Entry 9BES (X-ray diffraction, 2.08 A resolution); this record covers chains A and B.

[Chain A]
Protein: S1_8A Sulfatase
From: Pseudoalteromonas distincta
Amino-acid sequence (514 residues; numbered 2 to 515; the number before each row is that of its first residue):
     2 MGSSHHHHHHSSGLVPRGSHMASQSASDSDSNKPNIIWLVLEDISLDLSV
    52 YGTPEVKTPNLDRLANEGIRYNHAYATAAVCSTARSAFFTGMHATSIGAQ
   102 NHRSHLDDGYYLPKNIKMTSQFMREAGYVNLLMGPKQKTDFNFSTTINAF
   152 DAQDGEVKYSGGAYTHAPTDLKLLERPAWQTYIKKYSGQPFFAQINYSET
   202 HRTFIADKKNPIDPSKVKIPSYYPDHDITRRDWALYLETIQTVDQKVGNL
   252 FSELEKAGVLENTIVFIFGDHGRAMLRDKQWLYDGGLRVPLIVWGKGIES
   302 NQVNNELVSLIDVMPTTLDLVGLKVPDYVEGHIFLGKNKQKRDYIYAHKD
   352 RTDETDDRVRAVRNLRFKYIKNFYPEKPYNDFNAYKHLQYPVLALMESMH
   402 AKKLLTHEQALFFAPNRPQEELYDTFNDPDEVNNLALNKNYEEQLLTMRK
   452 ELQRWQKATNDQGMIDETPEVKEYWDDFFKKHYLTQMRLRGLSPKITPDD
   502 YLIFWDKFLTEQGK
Not modelled in the structure: 2-34, 157-159
Metal / ion sites: Ca2+: E43, D44, D271
Small-molecule neighbours: beta-D-galactopyranose (GAL): V81, C82, H103, Y160, S161, G162, G163, Y165, H202, K280, D354, Y386, F480, H483

[Chain B]
Protein: S1_8A Sulfatase
From: Pseudoalteromonas distincta
Amino-acid sequence (514 residues; each row starts with the number of its first residue):
     2 MGSSHHHHHHSSGLVPRGSHMASQSASDSDSNKPNIIWLVLEDISLDLSV
    52 YGTPEVKTPNLDRLANEGIRYNHAYATAAVXSTARSAFFTGMHATSIGAQ
   102 NHRSHLDDGYYLPKNIKMTSQFMREAGYVNLLMGPKQKTDFNFSTTINAF
   152 DAQDGEVKYSGGAYTHAPTDLKLLERPAWQTYIKKYSGQPFFAQINYSET
   202 HRTFIADKKNPIDPSKVKIPSYYPDHDITRRDWALYLETIQTVDQKVGNL
   252 FSELEKAGVLENTIVFIFGDHGRAMLRDKQWLYDGGLRVPLIVWGKGIES
   302 NQVNNELVSLIDVMPTTLDLVGLKVPDYVEGHIFLGKNKQKRDYIYAHKD
   352 RTDETDDRVRAVRNLRFKYIKNFYPEKPYNDFNAYKHLQYPVLALMESMH
   402 AKKLLTHEQALFFAPNRPQEELYDTFNDPDEVNNLALNKNYEEQLLTMRK
   452 ELQRWQKATNDQGMIDETPEVKEYWDDFFKKHYLTQMRLRGLSPKITPDD
   502 YLIFWDKFLTEQGK
Not modelled in the structure: 2-34, 157-159, 188
Modified / non-standard residues: A1AUW (2-O-{[(1R,2R)-2-amino-1-hydroxy-3-oxopropoxy]sulfonyl}-beta-D-galactopyranose) at position 82
Metal / ion sites: Ca2+: E43, D44, A1AUW_82, D271

[Interface between chain A and chain B]
Contacting residue pairs (12):
  F383(A) - S494(B)
  F383(A) - P495(B)  hydrophobic
  F383(A) - K496(B)
  D477(A) - R489(B)
  D478(A) - T486(B)
  Y484(A) - K496(B)
  R489(A) - D477(B)
  S494(A) - F383(B)
  P495(A) - P495(B)
  P495(A) - K496(B)
  K496(A) - Y484(B)
  K496(A) - P495(B)
Interface residues without a listed pair, chain A (10 interface residues in all): K481, L485
Interface residues without a listed pair, chain B (11 interface residues in all): H388, K481, L485

[Overview]
Chain A and chain B form an interface of 10 and 11 residues respectively. Ligands of chain A:
beta-D-galactopyranose. E43(A), D44(A) and D271(A) form the Ca2+ site.
Here chain A is S1_8A Sulfatase and chain B is S1_8A Sulfatase, both from Pseudoalteromonas distincta. Entry
9BES (Structure of S1_8A, a lambda-carrageenan specific sulfatase, in complex with monosaccharide) was
determined by X-ray diffraction.
